Entry 6WM0 (electron microscopy, 3.52 A resolution); this record covers chains A and B.

# Chain A (and B)
Protein: Potassium channel TASK2
Source organism: Mus musculus
Notes: chain B of this document is another copy of the same molecule, construct and numbering; everything in this record applies to it too
UniProtKB: Q9JK62 (Q9JK62_MOUSE); residue numbers follow UniProt; this construct covers 1-335
Amino-acid sequence (344 residues; numbered 1 to 344; the number before each row is that of its first residue):
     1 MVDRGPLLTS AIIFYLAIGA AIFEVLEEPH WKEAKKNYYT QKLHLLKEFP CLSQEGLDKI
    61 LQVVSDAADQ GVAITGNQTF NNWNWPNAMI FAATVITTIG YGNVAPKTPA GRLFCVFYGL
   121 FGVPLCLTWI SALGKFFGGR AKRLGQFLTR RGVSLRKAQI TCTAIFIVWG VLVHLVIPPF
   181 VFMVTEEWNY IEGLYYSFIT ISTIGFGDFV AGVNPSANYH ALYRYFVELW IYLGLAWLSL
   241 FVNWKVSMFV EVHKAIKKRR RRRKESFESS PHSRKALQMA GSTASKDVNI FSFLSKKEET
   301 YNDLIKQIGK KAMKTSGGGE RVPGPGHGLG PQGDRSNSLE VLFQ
Unresolved in the structure: 1-5, 261-344
Construct notes: expression tag (336-344)
Metal / ion sites: K+ site 1: T98, I99, T203, I204 (shared with T98(B), I99(B), T203(B), I204(B) of chain B); K+ site 2: T98, T203 (shared with T98(B), T203(B) of chain B); K+ site 3: I99, G100, I204, G205 (shared with I99(B), G100(B), I204(B), G205(B) of chain B); K+ site 4: G100, Y101, G205, F206 (shared with G100(B), Y101(B), G205(B), F206(B) of chain B)
What the authors report for this chain:
  - contacts within the chain: F241-K245 (hydrophobic contact), W244-K245 (hydrophobic contact), K245-F249 (hydrophobic contact)
  - binding site for K+: Y101, G102, F206
  - K+ coordination: Y101, F206

# How chain A and chain B interact
Pairs across the interface - 144 pairs, chain A then chain B:
  L8(A) with L125(B), hydrophobic; W129(B); A132(B), hydrophobic
  T9(A) with W129(B), hydrogen bond
  I12(A) with L125(B), hydrophobic; W129(B), hydrophobic
  Y15(A) with Y118(B), hydrogen bond (backbone-side chain); F121(B); G122(B)
  L16(A) with I96(B), hydrophobic; Y118(B); Y232(B)
  A17(A) with W85(B)
  G19(A) with Y118(B)
  A20(A) with A88(B), hydrophobic; M89(B)
  A21(A) with W85(B), hydrophobic
  I22(A) with F114(B), hydrophobic
  F23(A) with W83(B), hydrophobic; F91(B), hydrophobic; F114(B), hydrophobic; Y118(B), hydrophobic
  E24(A) with W83(B); N84(B); W85(B)
  L26(A) with T108(B); F114(B), hydrophobic
  E27(A) with W83(B); P106(B); K107(B), hydrogen bond (side chain-backbone); T108(B), hydrogen bond; G111(B)
  H30(A) with Q70(B); T108(B)
  W31(A) with Q78(B); N81(B); N82(B); W83(B)
  A34(A) with Q70(B)
  K35(A) with Q78(B)
  Y38(A) with A67(B), hydrophobic; I74(B), hydrogen bond (side chain-backbone)
  Y39(A) with Q78(B)
  L45(A) with I60(B), hydrophobic; V63(B), hydrophobic
  F49(A) with L52(B), hydrophobic
  C51(A) with C51(B), disulfide
  I60(A) with L45(B), hydrophobic; I60(B), hydrophobic
  L61(A) with V64(B), hydrophobic; I74(B), hydrophobic
  V64(A) with L61(B), hydrophobic; V64(B), hydrophobic
  S65(A) with I74(B)
  A67(A) with Y38(B), hydrophobic
  Q70(A) with H30(B)
  G71(A) with W31(B)
  V72(A) with K35(B); Y38(B), hydrophobic
  I74(A) with Y38(B), hydrogen bond (backbone-side chain); L61(B); I74(B), hydrophobic
  T75(A) with S65(B)
  Q78(A) with W31(B); K35(B); Y39(B), hydrogen bond
  N81(A) with W31(B)
  N82(A) with W31(B)
  W83(A) with F23(B), hydrophobic; E24(B); E27(B); W31(B)
  N84(A) with E28(B)
  W85(A) with A17(B); A20(B), hydrophobic; A21(B); E24(B)
  A88(A) with A20(B)
  M89(A) with A20(B)
  F91(A) with F23(B), hydrophobic; F206(B), hydrophobic
  A92(A) with L16(B), hydrophobic
  V95(A) with I204(B); F206(B), hydrophobic
  I96(A) with L16(B), hydrophobic
  T98(A) with T203(B); I204(B)
  I99(A) with I204(B)
  G100(A) with I204(B); G205(B); F206(B)
  Y101(A) with F206(B)
  A105(A) with F206(B), hydrophobic
  P106(A) with E27(B)
  K107(A) with E27(B), hydrogen bond (backbone-side chain); H30(B)
  T108(A) with E27(B), hydrogen bond; H30(B)
  P109(A) with I191(B)
  G111(A) with E27(B)
  R112(A) with E192(B), salt bridge; Y195(B); F209(B)
  F114(A) with I22(B), hydrophobic; L26(B), hydrophobic
  C115(A) with F23(B), hydrophobic
  V116(A) with Y195(B), hydrophobic; F198(B)
  Y118(A) with Y15(B), hydrogen bond (side chain-backbone); L16(B); G19(B); F23(B), hydrophobic
  G119(A) with F198(B)
  L120(A) with F198(B)
  F121(A) with Y15(B)
  G122(A) with Y15(B)
  P124(A) with K245(B)
  L125(A) with L8(B), hydrophobic; I12(B), hydrophobic
  W129(A) with L8(B); T9(B), hydrogen bond; I12(B), hydrophobic
  A132(A) with L8(B), hydrophobic
  I191(A) with P109(B)
  E192(A) with R112(B), salt bridge
  Y195(A) with R112(B); V116(B), hydrophobic
  F198(A) with V116(B); G119(B); L120(B)
  T203(A) with T98(B)
  I204(A) with V95(B); T98(B); I99(B); G100(B)
  G205(A) with G100(B)
  F206(A) with F91(B), hydrophobic; V95(B), hydrophobic; G100(B); Y101(B); G102(B)
  F209(A) with R112(B)
  Y232(A) with L16(B)
  K245(A) with P124(B)
Other interface residues (no listed pair), chain A (94 interface residues in all): I13, E28, Q41, L52, V63, A73, G76, A93, G102, A110, L113, C126, T128, S202, D208
Other interface residues (no listed pair), chain B (93 interface residues in all): A34, Q41, F49, G56, G71, V72, A73, T75, A92, A93, A105, A110, L113, C115, C126, T128, S202, D208
Disulfides between the chains: C51(A)-C51(B)
From the paper, about this interface:
  - specific contacts: K245(A)-P124(B) (hydrophobic contact)

# Summary
Chain A and chain B form an interface of 94 and 93 residues respectively, with 1 disulfide bond, 11 hydrogen
bonds and 2 salt bridges. Among the polar pairs are R112(A)-E192(B), T9(A)-W129(B) and Y15(A)-Y118(B). The
paper describes a hydrophobic contact between K245(A) and P124(B). The paper reports a binding site for K+ at
Y101(A), G102(A) and F206(A); K+ coordination by Y101(A) and F206(A).
Both chains are Potassium channel TASK2 (Mus musculus). Entry 6WM0 (TASK2 in MSP1D1 lipid nanodisc at pH 8.5)
was determined by electron microscopy (same publication as 6WLV).
